PDB entry 8HCO | electron microscopy, 4.10 A resolution (low resolution: residue-level contacts below are approximate; hydrogen-bond / salt-bridge calls are withheld) | chains A and E of the 11 polymer chains in the assembly

Chain A:
Name: Mitochondrial import receptor subunit TOM40
From: Saccharomyces cerevisiae S288C
Reference sequence: P23644 (TOM40_YEAST); residues 1-387 here = UniProt positions 1-387
Amino-acid sequence (387 residues; row label = number of the first residue in the row):
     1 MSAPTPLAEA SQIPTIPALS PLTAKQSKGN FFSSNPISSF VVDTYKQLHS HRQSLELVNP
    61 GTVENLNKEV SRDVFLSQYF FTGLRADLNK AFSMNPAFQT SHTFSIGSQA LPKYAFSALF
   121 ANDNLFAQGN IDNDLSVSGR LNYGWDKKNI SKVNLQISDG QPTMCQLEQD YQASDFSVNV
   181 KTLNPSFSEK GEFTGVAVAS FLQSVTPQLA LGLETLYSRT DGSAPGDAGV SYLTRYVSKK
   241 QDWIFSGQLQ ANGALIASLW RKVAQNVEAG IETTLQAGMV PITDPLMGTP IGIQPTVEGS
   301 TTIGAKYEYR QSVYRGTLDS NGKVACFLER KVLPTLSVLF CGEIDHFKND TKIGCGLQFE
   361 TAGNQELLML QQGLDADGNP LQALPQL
Not modelled in the structure: 1-48, 283-290, 383-387

Chain E:
Name: Mitochondrial import receptor subunit TOM7
From: Saccharomyces cerevisiae S288C
Reference sequence: P53507 (TOM7_YEAST); residues 1-60 here = UniProt positions 1-60
Amino-acid sequence (60 residues; row label = number of the first residue in the row):
     1 MSFLPSFILS DESKERISKI LTLTHNVAHY GWIPFVLYLG WAHTSNRPNF LNLLSPLPSV
Not modelled in the structure: 1-24

Interface between chain A and chain E:
Pairs across the interface (48; chain A residue first):
  L88(A) - P56(E)
  K90(A) - N52(E)
  K90(A) - S55(E)
  K90(A) - P56(E)
  K90(A) - L57(E)
  K90(A) - P58(E)
  K90(A) - S59(E)
  F92(A) - N52(E)
  F92(A) - L53(E)
  S93(A) - H43(E)
  S93(A) - T44(E)
  P96(A) - H43(E)
  F98(A) - V36(E)
  F98(A) - L37(E)
  F98(A) - G40(E)
  F98(A) - L53(E)
  T100(A) - L53(E)
  H102(A) - L54(E)
  H102(A) - P56(E)
  F116(A) - L54(E)
  A118(A) - V36(E)
  A118(A) - L37(E)
  F120(A) - V36(E)
  F120(A) - L39(E)
  F120(A) - G40(E)
  F120(A) - H43(E)
  A127(A) - V36(E)
  Q128(A) - W32(E)
  G129(A) - W32(E)
  G129(A) - I33(E)
  N130(A) - I33(E)
  I131(A) - I33(E)
  V137(A) - H29(E)
  V137(A) - I33(E)
  G139(A) - W32(E)
  L141(A) - W32(E)
  I157(A) - A28(E)
  I157(A) - H29(E)
  T361(A) - P56(E)
  T361(A) - P58(E)
  A362(A) - P58(E)
  A362(A) - S59(E)
  G363(A) - N52(E)
  G363(A) - S59(E)
  G363(A) - V60(E)
  N364(A) - V60(E)
  Q365(A) - V60(E)
  E366(A) - S45(E)
Other interface residues (no listed pair), chain A (30 interface residues in all): L135, S138, R140, L368
Other interface residues (no listed pair), chain E (24 interface residues in all): Y30, W41, N46, P48

Overview:
30 residues of chain A face 24 of chain E across their interface.
Here chain A is Mitochondrial import receptor subunit TOM40 and chain E is Mitochondrial import receptor
subunit TOM7, both from Saccharomyces cerevisiae S288C. Entry 8HCO (Substrate-engaged TOM complex from yeast)
was determined by electron microscopy.
